2VG6 - chains A and B; structure by X-ray diffraction, 3.01 A resolution.

# Chain A
Protein: Reverse transcriptase/ribonuclease H
Source organism: Human immunodeficiency virus 1
Notes: EC 2.7.7.49, 2.7.7.7, 3.1.26.4; fragment: gag-pol polyprotein p66 subunit, residues 600-1156
UniProtKB: P03366 (POL_HV1B1); residues 1-557 here correspond to UniProt positions 600-1156 (UniProt number = residue number + 599)
Chain sequence (557 residues; numbered 1 to 557; the number before each row is that of its first residue):
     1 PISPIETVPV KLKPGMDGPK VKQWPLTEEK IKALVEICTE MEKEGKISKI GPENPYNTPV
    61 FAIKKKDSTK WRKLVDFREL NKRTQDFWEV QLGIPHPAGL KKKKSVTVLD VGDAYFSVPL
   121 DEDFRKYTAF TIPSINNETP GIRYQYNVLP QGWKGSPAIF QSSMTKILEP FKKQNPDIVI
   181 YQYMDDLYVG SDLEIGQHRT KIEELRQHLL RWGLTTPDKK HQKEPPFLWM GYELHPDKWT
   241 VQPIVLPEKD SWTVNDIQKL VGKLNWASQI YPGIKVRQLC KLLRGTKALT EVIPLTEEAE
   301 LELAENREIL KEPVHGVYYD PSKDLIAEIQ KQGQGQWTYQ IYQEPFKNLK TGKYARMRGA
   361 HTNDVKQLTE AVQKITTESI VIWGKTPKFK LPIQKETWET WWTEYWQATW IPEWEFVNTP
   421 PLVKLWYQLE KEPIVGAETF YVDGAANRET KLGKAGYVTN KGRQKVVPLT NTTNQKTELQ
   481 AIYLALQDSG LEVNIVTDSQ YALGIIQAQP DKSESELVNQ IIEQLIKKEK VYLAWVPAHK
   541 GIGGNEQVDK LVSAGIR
Not modelled in the structure: 138-139, 552-557
Ligand contacts: NNB (O-[2-(1,3-dioxo-1,3-dihydro-2H-isoindol-2-yl)ethyl] (4-bromophenyl)thiocarbamate): P95, L100, K101, K103, V106, V179, Y181, Y188, F227, W229, L234, H235, P236, Y318
Curated features (UniProtKB/Swiss-Prot):
  - region: F227 to H235 (RT 'primer grip')
  - motif: W398 to W414 (Tryptophan repeat motif)
  - binding site (Mg(2+)): D110, D185, D186, D443, E478, D498, D549
  - site: W401 (Essential for RT p66/p51 heterodimerization), W414 (Essential for RT p66/p51 heterodimerization), F440, Y441 (Cleavage)

# Chain B
Protein: P51 RT
Source organism: Human immunodeficiency virus 1
Notes: fragment: gag-pol polyprotein p51 subunit, residues 600-1027
UniProtKB: P03366 (POL_HV1B1); residues 1001-1428 here correspond to UniProt positions 600-1027 (UniProt number = residue number - 401)
Chain sequence (428 residues; row label = number of the first residue in the row):
  1001 PISPIETVPV KLKPGMDGPK VKQWPLTEEK IKALVEICTE MEKEGKISKI GPENPYNTPV
  1061 FAIKKKDSTK WRKLVDFREL NKRTQDFWEV QLGIPHPAGL KKKKSVTVLD VGDAYFSVPL
  1121 DEDFRKYTAF TIPSINNETP GIRYQYNVLP QGWKGSPAIF QSSMTKILEP FKKQNPDIVI
  1181 YQYMDDLYVG SDLEIGQHRT KIEELRQHLL RWGLTTPDKK HQKEPPFLWM GYELHPDKWT
  1241 VQPIVLPEKD SWTVNDIQKL VGKLNWASQI YPGIKVRQLC KLLRGTKALT EVIPLTEEAE
  1301 LELAENREIL KEPVHGVYYD PSKDLIAEIQ KQGQGQWTYQ IYQEPFKNLK TGKYARMRGA
  1361 HTNDVKQLTE AVQKITTESI VIWGKTPKFK LPIQKETWET WWTEYWQATW IPEWEFVNTP
  1421 PLVKLWYQ
Not modelled in the structure: 1001-1004, 1215-1229, 1283-1285, 1356-1360
Curated features (UniProtKB/Swiss-Prot):
  - region: F1227 to H1235 (RT 'primer grip')
  - motif: W1398 to W1414 (Tryptophan repeat motif)
  - binding site (Mg(2+)): D1110, D1185, D1186
  - site (Essential for RT p66/p51 heterodimerization): W1401, W1414

# Chain A / chain B interface
Pairs across the interface - 92 pairs, chain A then chain B:
  V8(A) - E1053(B)
  P9(A) - E1053(B)
  Q85(A) - E1053(B)  hydrogen bond (side chain-backbone)
  D86(A) - K1020(B)  salt bridge
  D86(A) - P1055(B)
  F87(A) - P1052(B)
  F87(A) - E1053(B)
  F87(A) - P1055(B)
  W88(A) - P1052(B)  hydrogen bond (backbone-backbone)
  W88(A) - N1054(B)
  W88(A) - P1055(B)
  W88(A) - N1057(B)
  W88(A) - T1131(B)
  W88(A) - R1143(B)
  G93(A) - N1137(B)
  P95(A) - N1136(B)
  P95(A) - N1137(B)
  H96(A) - N1136(B)  hydrogen bond (backbone-side chain)
  G99(A) - N1136(B)
  G99(A) - E1138(B)
  L100(A) - E1138(B)
  K101(A) - E1138(B)  salt bridge
  Q161(A) - P1140(B)
  S162(A) - P1052(B)
  T165(A) - P1140(B)
  K172(A) - T1139(B)
  Y181(A) - E1138(B)
  Q182(A) - P1140(B)
  Q373(A) - Q1394(B)
  Q373(A) - E1396(B)  hydrogen bond (side chain-backbone)
  Q373(A) - T1397(B)  hydrogen bond
  Q373(A) - T1400(B)  hydrogen bond
  T377(A) - T1400(B)
  V381(A) - N1136(B)  hydrogen bond (backbone-backbone)
  I382(A) - N1136(B)
  G384(A) - T1027(B)
  G384(A) - E1028(B)  hydrogen bond (backbone-backbone)
  G384(A) - I1135(B)
  W402(A) - K1331(B)  hydrogen bond (backbone-side chain)
  W402(A) - T1362(B)
  W402(A) - D1364(B)
  Y405(A) - K1331(B)  hydrogen bond (backbone-side chain)
  W406(A) - K1331(B)
  W406(A) - N1418(B)
  W406(A) - T1419(B)
  Q407(A) - K1331(B)  hydrogen bond (backbone-side chain)
  Q407(A) - P1392(B)
  Q407(A) - I1393(B)
  Q407(A) - Q1394(B)
  Q407(A) - V1417(B)  hydrogen bond (side chain-backbone)
  Q407(A) - N1418(B)
  A408(A) - D1364(B)
  A408(A) - P1392(B)  hydrogen bond (backbone-backbone)
  A408(A) - I1393(B)
  T409(A) - D1364(B)  hydrogen bond (backbone-side chain)
  T409(A) - V1365(B)
  W410(A) - T1362(B)
  W410(A) - N1363(B)
  W410(A) - V1365(B)  hydrophobic
  W410(A) - Y1405(B)
  P412(A) - W1401(B)
  P433(A) - N1255(B)
  P433(A) - L1289(B)  hydrophobic
  P433(A) - T1290(B)
  I434(A) - T1290(B)  hydrogen bond (backbone-side chain)
  V435(A) - T1290(B)  hydrogen bond (backbone-side chain)
  T439(A) - A1288(B)
  T439(A) - L1289(B)  hydrogen bond (side chain-backbone)
  Y441(A) - Q1258(B)
  Y441(A) - K1287(B)  hydrogen bond (side chain-backbone)
  V458(A) - T1286(B)
  N460(A) - T1286(B)
  N460(A) - A1288(B)
  N494(A) - L1289(B)
  N494(A) - T1290(B)
  V496(A) - L1289(B)  hydrophobic
  Q500(A) - P1421(B)
  Q500(A) - L1422(B)
  Q500(A) - W1426(B)
  Y532(A) - N1255(B)  hydrogen bond
  Y532(A) - K1259(B)  hydrogen bond
  W535(A) - N1265(B)
  W535(A) - L1422(B)  hydrophobic
  V536(A) - Q1258(B)
  P537(A) - G1262(B)
  P537(A) - N1265(B)
  K540(A) - V1276(B)
  K540(A) - C1280(B)
  G541(A) - C1280(B)
  I542(A) - C1280(B)  hydrophobic
  G543(A) - T1286(B)
  G544(A) - T1286(B)  hydrogen bond (backbone-side chain)
Other interface residues (no listed pair), chain A (62 interface residues in all): I94, A158, I159, I180, E370, T376, I380, T403, T459, L503, Q507, A534
Other interface residues (no listed pair), chain B (55 interface residues in all): P1025, V1254, V1261, G1333, W1337, L1368, P1420, K1424

# Overview
Chain A and chain B form an interface of 62 and 55 residues respectively, with 21 hydrogen bonds and 2 salt
bridges. Polar pairs include D86(A)-K1020(B), K101(A)-E1138(B) and Q85(A)-E1053(B). Ligands of chain A:
compound NNB.
Here chain A is Reverse transcriptase/ribonuclease H and chain B is P51 RT, both from Human immunodeficiency
virus 1. Entry 2VG6 (Crystal structures of HIV-1 reverse transcriptase complexes with thiocarbamate
non-nucleoside inhibitors) was determined by X-ray diffraction (same publication as 2VG5 and 2VG7).
